PDB entry 8WED | X-ray diffraction, 3.30 A resolution | chains A and C of the 3 polymer chains in the assembly

Chain A:
Molecule: MDIS1-interacting receptor like kinase 2
Source organism: Arabidopsis thaliana
Notes: EC 2.7.11.1
UniProtKB: Q8VZG8 (MIK2_ARATH); residues 1-683 here = UniProt positions 1-683
Amino-acid sequence (683 residues; row label = number of the first residue in the row):
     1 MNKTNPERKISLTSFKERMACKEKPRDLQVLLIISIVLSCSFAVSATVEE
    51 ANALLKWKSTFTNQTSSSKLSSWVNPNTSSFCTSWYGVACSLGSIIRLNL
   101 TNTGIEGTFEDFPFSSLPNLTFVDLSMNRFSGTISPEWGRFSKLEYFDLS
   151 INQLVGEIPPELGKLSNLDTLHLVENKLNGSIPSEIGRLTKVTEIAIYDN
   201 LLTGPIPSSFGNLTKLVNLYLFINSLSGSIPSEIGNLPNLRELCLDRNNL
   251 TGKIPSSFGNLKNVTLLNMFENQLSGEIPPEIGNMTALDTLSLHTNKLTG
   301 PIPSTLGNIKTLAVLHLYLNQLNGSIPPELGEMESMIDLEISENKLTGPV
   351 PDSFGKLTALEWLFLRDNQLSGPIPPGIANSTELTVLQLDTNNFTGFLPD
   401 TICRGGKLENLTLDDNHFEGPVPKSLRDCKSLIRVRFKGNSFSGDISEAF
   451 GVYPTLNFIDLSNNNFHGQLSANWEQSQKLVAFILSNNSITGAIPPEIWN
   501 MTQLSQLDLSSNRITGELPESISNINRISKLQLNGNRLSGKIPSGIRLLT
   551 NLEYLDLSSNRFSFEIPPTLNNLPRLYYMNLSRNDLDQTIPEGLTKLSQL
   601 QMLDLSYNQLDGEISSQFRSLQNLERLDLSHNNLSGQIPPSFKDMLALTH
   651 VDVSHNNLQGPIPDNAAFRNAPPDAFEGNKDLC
Disordered / not traced: 1-46
Disulfide bonds: Cys82-Cys90, Cys403-Cys429
Covalent attachments: N-acetylglucosamine (NAG) linked to Asn99, Asn119, Asn179, Asn263, Asn284, Asn380, Asn410, Asn487, Asn500, Asn580
Differences from the reference sequence: engineered mutation Glu137 (Leu in Q8VZG8), Lys164 (Asp in Q8VZG8), Phe564 (Ser in Q8VZG8)
UniProt features mapped onto this chain:
  - glycosylation (N-linked (GlcNAc...) asparagine): Asn63, Asn77, Asn99, Asn119, Asn179, Asn212, Asn249, Asn263, Asn284, Asn323, Asn380, Asn393, Asn410, Asn487, Asn500, Asn580, Asn633

Chain C:
Molecule: a SCOOP-like peptide from F. oxysporum f. sp. conglutinans strain Fo5176
Amino-acid sequence (13 residues; each row starts with the number of its first residue):
     1 ESSSSHSERAGGR

How chain A and chain C interact:
Residue-residue contacts (40):
  Ser126(A) with Glu1(C), hydrogen bond
  Asp148(A) with Glu1(C)
  Ser150(A) with Glu1(C), hydrogen bond (side chain-backbone)
  Ile151(A) with Glu1(C)
  His172(A) with Glu1(C); Ser2(C), hydrogen bond
  Val174(A) with Glu1(C)
  Glu194(A) with Ser2(C), hydrogen bond
  Ala196(A) with Ser2(C)
  Tyr198(A) with Ser2(C); Ser3(C), hydrogen bond
  Phe222(A) with Ser3(C)
  Glu242(A) with Ser4(C)
  Cys244(A) with Ser5(C)
  Asp246(A) with Ser5(C), hydrogen bond
  Arg247(A) with Ser5(C)
  Leu266(A) with Ser4(C)
  Asn268(A) with Ser5(C), hydrogen bond (side chain-backbone)
  Phe270(A) with Ser7(C)
  Ser292(A) with Ser7(C), hydrogen bond
  His294(A) with Ser7(C), hydrogen bond
  His316(A) with Ser7(C), hydrogen bond
  Tyr318(A) with Glu8(C), hydrogen bond (side chain-backbone); Arg9(C); Ala10(C), hydrophobic
  Asp338(A) with Arg9(C)
  Glu340(A) with Arg9(C); Ala10(C), hydrogen bond (side chain-backbone)
  Trp362(A) with Arg9(C)
  Phe364(A) with Ala10(C), hydrophobic; Gly11(C)
  Gln388(A) with Gly12(C); Arg13(C), hydrogen bond (side chain-backbone)
  Asp390(A) with Arg13(C), salt bridge
  Thr391(A) with Arg13(C), hydrogen bond
  Thr412(A) with Arg13(C)
  Asp414(A) with Arg13(C), salt bridge
  Asp415(A) with Arg13(C), salt bridge
  Arg434(A) with Arg13(C), hydrogen bond (side chain-backbone)
  Arg436(A) with Arg13(C), hydrogen bond (side chain-backbone)
Other interface residues (no listed pair), chain A (37 interface residues in all): Thr101, Met127, Tyr220, Arg366
Other interface residues (no listed pair), chain C (13 interface residues in all): His6

Summary:
The interface between chain A and chain C involves 37 residues on one side and 13 on the other, with 16
hydrogen bonds and 3 salt bridges. Polar pairs include Asp390(A)-Arg13(C), Asp414(A)-Arg13(C) and
Asp415(A)-Arg13(C).
Chain A is MDIS1-interacting receptor like kinase 2 (Arabidopsis thaliana) and chain C is a SCOOP-like peptide
from F. oxysporum f. sp. conglutinans strain Fo5176; the structure, Crystal structure of Arabidopsis thaliana
MIK2 ectodomain in complex with BAK1 ectodomain and Fusarium oxysporum SCOOPL, was determined by X-ray
diffraction together with 8WEC, 8WEE and 8WEF from the same study.
